2PLF - chain A; structure by X-ray diffraction, 2.90 A resolution.

# Chain A
Protein: Translation initiation factor 2 gamma subunit
From: Sulfolobus solfataricus
UniProt: Q980A5 (IF2G_SULSO); numbering as in UniProt (aligned over 2-415)
Chain sequence (414 residues; each row starts with the number of its first residue):
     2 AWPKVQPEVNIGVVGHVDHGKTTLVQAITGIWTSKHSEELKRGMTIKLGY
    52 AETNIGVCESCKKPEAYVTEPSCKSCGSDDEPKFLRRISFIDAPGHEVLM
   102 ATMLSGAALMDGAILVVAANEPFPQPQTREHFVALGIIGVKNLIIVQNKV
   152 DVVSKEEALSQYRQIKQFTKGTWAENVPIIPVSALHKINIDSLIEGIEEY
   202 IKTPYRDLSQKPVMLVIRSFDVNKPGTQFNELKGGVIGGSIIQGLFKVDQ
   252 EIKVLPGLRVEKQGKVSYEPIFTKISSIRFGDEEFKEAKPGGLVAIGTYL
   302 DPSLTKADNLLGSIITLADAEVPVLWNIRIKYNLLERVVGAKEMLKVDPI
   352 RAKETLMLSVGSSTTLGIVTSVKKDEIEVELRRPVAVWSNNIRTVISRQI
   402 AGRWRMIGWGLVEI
Disulfide bonds: Cys-59/Cys-74, Cys-62/Cys-77
From the paper describing this entry:
  - contacts within the chain: Asp-19/Gly-96 (backbone contact), Lys-22/Ala-94 (hydrogen bond), Lys-22/Glu-98

# In short
The paper reports contacts within the chain involving Asp-19, Gly-96 and Lys-22 among others.
Chain A is Translation initiation factor 2 gamma subunit (Sulfolobus solfataricus); the structure, The
structure of aIF2gamma subunit from the archaeon Sulfolobus solfataricus in the nucleotide-free form, was
determined by X-ray diffraction (same publication as 2PMD).
